5ZQG - chains A and B of the 3 polymer chains in the assembly; structure by X-ray diffraction, 1.60 A resolution.

[Chain A (and B)]
Molecule: Non-structural protein
Organism: Porcine epidemic diarrhea virus
Notes: chain B of this document is another copy of the same molecule, construct and numbering; everything in this record applies to it too
UniProtKB: R4JK63 (R4JK63_9ALPC); residues 1-299 here correspond to UniProt positions 2998-3296 (UniProt number = residue number + 2997)
Sequence (308 residues; each row starts with the number of its first residue; numbering starts at 0):
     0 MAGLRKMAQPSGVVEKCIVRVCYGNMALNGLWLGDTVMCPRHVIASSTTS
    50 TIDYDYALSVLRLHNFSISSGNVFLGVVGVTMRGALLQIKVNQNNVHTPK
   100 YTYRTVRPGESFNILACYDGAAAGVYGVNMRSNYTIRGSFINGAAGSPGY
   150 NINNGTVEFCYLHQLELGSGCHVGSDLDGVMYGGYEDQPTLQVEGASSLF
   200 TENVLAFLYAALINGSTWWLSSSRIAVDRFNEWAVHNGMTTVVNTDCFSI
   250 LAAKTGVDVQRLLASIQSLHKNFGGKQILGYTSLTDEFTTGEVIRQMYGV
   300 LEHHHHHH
Unresolved in the structure: 0, 45-50, 299-307 (chain B: 0, 46-49, 299-307)
Differences from the reference sequence: expression tag (0, 300-307); engineered mutation Ala144 (Cys3141 in R4JK63)

[Chain A / chain B interface]
Residue-residue contacts (77; chain A residue first):
  Ala1(A) - Gly137(B)
  Ala1(A) - Ser138(B)
  Ala1(A) - Phe139(B)  hydrogen bond (backbone-backbone)
  Ala1(A) - Ile140(B)
  Ala1(A) - Glu165(B)  hydrogen bond (backbone-side chain)
  Ala1(A) - Gly169(B)
  Ala1(A) - His171(B)  hydrogen bond (backbone-side chain)
  Gly2(A) - Gly137(B)
  Gly2(A) - Ser138(B)  hydrogen bond (backbone-side chain)
  Arg4(A) - Tyr125(B)
  Arg4(A) - Gly126(B)  hydrogen bond (side chain-backbone)
  Arg4(A) - Val127(B)
  Arg4(A) - Arg136(B)  hydrogen bond (side chain-backbone)
  Arg4(A) - Gly137(B)
  Arg4(A) - Ser138(B)
  Arg4(A) - Glu286(B)  salt bridge
  Met6(A) - Val124(B)
  Met6(A) - Tyr125(B)  hydrophobic
  Met6(A) - Ser138(B)
  Ala7(A) - Gly123(B)
  Ala7(A) - Val124(B)  hydrogen bond (backbone-backbone)
  Gln8(A) - Val124(B)
  Pro9(A) - Ser10(B)
  Pro9(A) - Glu14(B)
  Pro9(A) - Ala121(B)  hydrophobic
  Pro9(A) - Ala122(B)
  Pro9(A) - Gly123(B)
  Ser10(A) - Pro9(B)
  Ser10(A) - Ser10(B)  hydrogen bond (side chain-backbone)
  Ser10(A) - Glu14(B)  hydrogen bond (backbone-side chain)
  Gly11(A) - Gly11(B)
  Gly11(A) - Glu14(B)  hydrogen bond (backbone-side chain)
  Glu14(A) - Pro9(B)
  Glu14(A) - Ser10(B)  hydrogen bond (side chain-backbone)
  Glu14(A) - Gly11(B)  hydrogen bond (side chain-backbone)
  Ala121(A) - Pro9(B)
  Ala122(A) - Pro9(B)
  Gly123(A) - Ala7(B)
  Val124(A) - Met6(B)
  Val124(A) - Ala7(B)  hydrogen bond (backbone-backbone)
  Val124(A) - Val124(B)  hydrophobic
  Tyr125(A) - Arg4(B)
  Tyr125(A) - Lys5(B)
  Tyr125(A) - Met6(B)  hydrophobic
  Gly126(A) - Arg4(B)  hydrogen bond (backbone-side chain)
  Val127(A) - Arg4(B)
  Arg136(A) - Arg4(B)  hydrogen bond (backbone-side chain)
  Arg136(A) - Tyr280(B)
  Gly137(A) - Ala1(B)
  Gly137(A) - Gly2(B)
  Gly137(A) - Arg4(B)
  Ser138(A) - Ala1(B)
  Ser138(A) - Gly2(B)  hydrogen bond (side chain-backbone)
  Ser138(A) - Leu3(B)
  Ser138(A) - Arg4(B)
  Ser138(A) - Met6(B)
  Ser138(A) - Gln295(B)  hydrogen bond
  Phe139(A) - Ala1(B)  hydrogen bond (backbone-backbone)
  Ile140(A) - Gln295(B)
  Ile140(A) - Met296(B)
  Ile140(A) - Tyr297(B)
  Ile140(A) - Gly298(B)
  Glu165(A) - Ala1(B)  hydrogen bond (side chain-backbone)
  His171(A) - Ala1(B)  hydrogen bond (side chain-backbone)
  Gly274(A) - Phe272(B)
  Gln276(A) - Phe272(B)
  Gly279(A) - Thr281(B)  hydrogen bond (backbone-side chain)
  Tyr280(A) - Thr281(B)
  Thr281(A) - Phe272(B)
  Thr281(A) - Gln276(B)  hydrogen bond
  Thr281(A) - Thr281(B)
  Ser282(A) - Gln276(B)
  Gln295(A) - Ser138(B)  hydrogen bond
  Gln295(A) - Ile140(B)
  Met296(A) - Ile140(B)
  Tyr297(A) - Ile140(B)
  Gly298(A) - Ile140(B)
Other interface residues (no listed pair), chain A (38 interface residues in all): Leu3, Lys5, Gly169, Arg294
Other interface residues (no listed pair), chain B (39 interface residues in all): Gln8, Leu114, Gly273, Arg294

[In short]
Chain A and chain B form an interface of 38 and 39 residues respectively, with 23 hydrogen bonds and 1 salt
bridge. Polar contacts include Arg4(A)-Glu286(B), Ala1(A)-Glu165(B) and Ala1(A)-His171(B).
Chain A and chain B are both Non-structural protein (Porcine epidemic diarrhea virus); the structure, Complex
structure of PEDV 3CLpro mutant (C144A) with NEMO-231 peptite substrate, was determined by X-ray diffraction.
